PDB entry 4PJE | X-ray diffraction, 1.95 A resolution | chains A and F of the 4 polymer chains in the assembly

# Chain A
Protein: Major histocompatibility complex class I-related gene protein
Source organism: Homo sapiens
UniProtKB: Q95460 (HMR1_HUMAN); residues 1-270 here correspond to UniProt positions 23-292 (UniProt number = residue number + 22)
Chain sequence (271 residues; row label = number of the first residue in the row; numbering starts at 0):
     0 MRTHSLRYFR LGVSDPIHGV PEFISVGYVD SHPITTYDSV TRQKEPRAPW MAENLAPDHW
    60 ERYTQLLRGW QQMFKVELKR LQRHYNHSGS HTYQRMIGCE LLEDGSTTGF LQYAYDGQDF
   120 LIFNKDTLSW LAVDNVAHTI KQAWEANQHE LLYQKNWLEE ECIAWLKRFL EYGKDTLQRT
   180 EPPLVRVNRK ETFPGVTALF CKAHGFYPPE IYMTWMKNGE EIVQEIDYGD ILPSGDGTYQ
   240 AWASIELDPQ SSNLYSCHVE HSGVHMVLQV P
Disordered / not traced: 0, 17-18, 247-252, 270
Differences from the reference sequence: initiating methionine (0); engineered mutation Ser261 (Cys283 in Q95460)
Curated features (UniProtKB/Swiss-Prot):
  - binding site (5-(2-oxoethylideneamino)-6-(D-ribitylamino)uracil): Arg9, Ser24, Lys43, Arg94, Tyr152, Gln153
  - binding site (5-(2-oxopropylideneamino)-6-(D-ribitylamino)uracil): Arg9, Ser24, Lys43, Arg94, Tyr152, Gln153
  - binding site (7-hydroxy-6-methyl-8-(1-D-ribityl)lumazine): Arg9, Ser24, Lys43, Arg94, Tyr152, Gln153
  - binding site (8-(9H-purin-6-yl)-2-oxa-8-azabicyclo[3.3.1]nona-3,6-diene-4,6-dicarbaldehyde): Arg9, Lys43, His58, Arg94
  - binding site (2-amino-4-oxopteridine-6-carbaldehyde): Lys43
  - binding site (pyridoxal): Lys43
  - glycosylation: Asn85 (N-linked (GlcNAc...) asparagine)
Disulfides: Cys98-Cys161, Cys200-Cys256
Covalent attachments: Acetyl 6-formylpterin (30W) linked to Lys43
Ligand contacts: Acetyl 6-formylpterin (30W; N-(6-formyl-4-oxo-3,4-dihydropteridin-2-yl)acetamide): Tyr7, Arg9, Thr34, Tyr62, Leu66, Trp69, Arg94, Ile96, Tyr152, Trp156
From the paper describing this entry:
  - conformationally variable residues (side-chain flip): Gln153

# Chain F
Protein: TCR-beta
Source organism: Homo sapiens
Chain sequence (245 residues; each row starts with the number of its first residue; numbers below 1 keep their minus sign (His-1 is residue -1)):
    -1 HMNAGVTQTP KFQVLKTGQS MTLQCAQDMN HNSMYWYRQD PGMGLRLIYY SASEGTTDKG
    59 EVPNGYNVSR LNKREFSLRL ESAAPSQTSV YFCASTLGQE GQPQHFGEGS RLTVLEDLKN
   119 VFPPEVAVFE PSEAEISHTQ KATLVCLATG FYPDHVELSW WVNGKEVHSG VCTDPQPLKE
   179 QPALNDSRYA LSSRLRVSAT FWQNPRNHFR CQVQFYGLSE NDEWTQDRAK PVTQIVSAEA
   239 WGRAD
Disordered / not traced: -1 to 2, 243
Disulfides: Cys23-Cys91, Cys144-Cys209
Metal / ion sites: Na+: Tyr47, Pro61, Tyr64

# Interface between chain A and chain F
Contacting residue pairs (17; chain A residue first):
  Arg41(A) with Gly53(F)
  Arg61(A) with Tyr48(F), hydrogen bond
  Gln64(A) with Tyr48(F); Ala50(F); Thr54(F), hydrogen bond; Thr55(F); Asp56(F); Gln97(F), hydrogen bond (backbone-side chain)
  Leu65(A) with Gln97(F)
  Arg67(A) with Ser51(F); Thr54(F), hydrogen bond
  Gly68(A) with Ser51(F); Gln97(F)
  Trp69(A) with Gln97(F); Glu98(F), hydrogen bond
  Met72(A) with Asn30(F)
  Tyr152(A) with Glu98(F), hydrogen bond
Also at the interface, not in a pair above, chain A (11 interface residues in all): Glu60, Gln71

# Summary
11 residues of chain A and 10 residues of chain F are in contact; the contacts include 6 hydrogen bonds. Among
the polar pairs are Arg61(A)-Tyr48(F), Gln64(A)-Thr54(F) and Gln64(A)-Gln97(F). Acetyl 6-formylpterin is
covalently linked to Lys43(A). From the paper: conformational variability at Gln153(A).
Here chain A is Major histocompatibility complex class I-related gene protein and chain F is TCR-beta, both
from Homo sapiens. Entry 4PJE (Structure of human MR1-Ac-6-FP in complex with human MAIT B-B10 TCR) was
determined by X-ray diffraction together with 4PJ5, 4PJ7, 4PJ8, 4PJ9, 4PJA, 4PJB and 7 further entries from
the same study.
